1OMW - chains A and B of the 3 polymer chains in the assembly; structure by X-ray diffraction, 2.50 A resolution.

== Chain A ==
Protein: G-protein coupled receptor kinase 2
Organism: Bos taurus
Notes: EC 2.7.1.126
UniProtKB: P21146 (ARBK1_BOVIN); residues 1-689 here = UniProt positions 1-689
Sequence (689 residues; row label = number of the first residue in the row):
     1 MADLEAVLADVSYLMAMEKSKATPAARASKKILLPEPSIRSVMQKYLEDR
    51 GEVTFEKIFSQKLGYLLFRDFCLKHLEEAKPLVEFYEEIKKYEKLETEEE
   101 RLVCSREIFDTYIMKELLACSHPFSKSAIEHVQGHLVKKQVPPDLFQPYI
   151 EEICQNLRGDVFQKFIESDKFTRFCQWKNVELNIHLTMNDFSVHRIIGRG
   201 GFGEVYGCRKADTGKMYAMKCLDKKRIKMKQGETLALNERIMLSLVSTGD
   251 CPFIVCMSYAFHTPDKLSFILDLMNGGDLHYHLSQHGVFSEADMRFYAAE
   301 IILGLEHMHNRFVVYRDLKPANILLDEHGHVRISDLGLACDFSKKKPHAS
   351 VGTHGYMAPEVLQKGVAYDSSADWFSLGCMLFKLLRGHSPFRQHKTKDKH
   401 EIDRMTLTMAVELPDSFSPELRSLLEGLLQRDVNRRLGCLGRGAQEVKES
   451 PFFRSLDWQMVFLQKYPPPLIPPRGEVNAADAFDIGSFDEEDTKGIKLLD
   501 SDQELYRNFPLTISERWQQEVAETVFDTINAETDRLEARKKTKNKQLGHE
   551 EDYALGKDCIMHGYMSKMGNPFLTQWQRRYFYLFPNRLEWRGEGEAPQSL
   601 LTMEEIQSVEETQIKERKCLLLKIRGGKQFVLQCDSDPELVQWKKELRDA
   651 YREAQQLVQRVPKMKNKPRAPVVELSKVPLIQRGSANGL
Disordered / not traced: 1-28, 476-495, 570-575, 669-689
Sequence notes: engineered mutation A670 (Ser in P21146)

== Chain B ==
Protein: Guanine nucleotide-binding protein G(I)/G(S)/G(T) beta subunit 1
Organism: Bos taurus
UniProtKB: P62871 (GBB1_BOVIN); residues 1-340 here = UniProt positions 1-340
Sequence (340 residues; row label = number of the first residue in the row):
     1 MSELDQLRQEAEQLKNQIRDARKACADATLSQITNNIDPVGRIQMRTRRT
    51 LRGHLAKIYAMHWGTDSRLLVSASQDGKLIIWDSYTTNKVHAIPLRSSWV
   101 MTCAYAPSGNYVACGGLDNICSIYNLKTREGNVRVSRELAGHTGYLSCCR
   151 FLDDNQIVTSSGDTTCALWDIETGQQTTTFTGHTGDVMSLSLAPDTRLFV
   201 SGACDASAKLWDVREGMCRQTFTGHESDINAICFFPNGNAFATGSDDATC
   251 RLFDLRADQELMTYSHDNIICGITSVSFSKSGRLLLAGYDDFNCNVWDAL
   301 KADRAGVLAGHDNRVSCLGVTDDGMAVATGSWDSFLKIWN
Disordered / not traced: 1
Curated features (UniProtKB/Swiss-Prot):
  - modified residue: S2 (N-acetylserine), H266 (Phosphohistidine)

== How chain A and chain B interact ==
Contacting residue pairs (41; chain A residue first):
  Y553(A) - K78(B)  hydrogen bond
  G556(A) - R96(B)
  K557(A) - P94(B)
  K557(A) - L95(B)
  K557(A) - R96(B)
  D558(A) - R96(B)  hydrogen bond (backbone-backbone)
  D558(A) - S97(B)
  D558(A) - S98(B)  hydrogen bond
  P585(A) - S98(B)
  P585(A) - W99(B)
  N586(A) - Q75(B)  hydrogen bond (side chain-backbone)
  N586(A) - S98(B)
  N586(A) - W99(B)
  R587(A) - Q75(B)
  R587(A) - D76(B)
  R587(A) - G77(B)
  R587(A) - S98(B)  hydrogen bond
  P597(A) - L55(B)
  L600(A) - L55(B)  hydrophobic
  T602(A) - Q75(B)
  E604(A) - K57(B)  salt bridge
  E604(A) - Y59(B)
  E604(A) - Q75(B)  hydrogen bond
  A654(A) - W99(B)  hydrophobic
  L657(A) - W99(B)  hydrophobic
  V658(A) - W99(B)  hydrophobic
  V661(A) - M101(B)  hydrophobic
  V661(A) - L117(B)  hydrophobic
  P662(A) - Y145(B)
  P662(A) - M188(B)  hydrophobic
  K663(A) - Y59(B)
  K663(A) - M101(B)  hydrogen bond (side chain-backbone)
  K663(A) - S147(B)
  K663(A) - R314(B)
  M664(A) - Y59(B)
  M664(A) - M101(B)  hydrophobic
  M664(A) - L117(B)  hydrophobic
  K665(A) - R314(B)
  K667(A) - D246(B)  salt bridge
  K667(A) - R314(B)
  P668(A) - D290(B)
Other interface residues (no listed pair), chain A (25 interface residues in all): F584, E589, Q598, N666
Other interface residues (no listed pair), chain B (27 interface residues in all): A56, D186, C204, D228, C271, W332

== Overview ==
Chain A and chain B form an interface of 25 and 27 residues respectively, with 7 hydrogen bonds and 2 salt
bridges. Polar pairs include E604(A)-K57(B), K667(A)-D246(B) and Y553(A)-K78(B).
Here chain A is G-protein coupled receptor kinase 2 and chain B is Guanine nucleotide-binding protein
G(I)/G(S)/G(T) beta subunit 1, both from Bos taurus. Entry 1OMW (Crystal Structure of the complex between G
Protein-Coupled Receptor Kinase 2 and Heterotrimeric G Protein beta ...) was determined by X-ray diffraction.
